8HIF - chains H3 and y8 of the 144 polymer chains in the assembly; structure by electron microscopy, 3.50 A resolution.

# Chain H3
Name: Major capsid protein
From: Singapore grouper iridovirus
UniProtKB: Q5YFJ3 (Q5YFJ3_9VIRU); residues 1-463 here = UniProt positions 1-463
Sequence (463 residues; numbered 1 to 463; the number before each row is that of its first residue):
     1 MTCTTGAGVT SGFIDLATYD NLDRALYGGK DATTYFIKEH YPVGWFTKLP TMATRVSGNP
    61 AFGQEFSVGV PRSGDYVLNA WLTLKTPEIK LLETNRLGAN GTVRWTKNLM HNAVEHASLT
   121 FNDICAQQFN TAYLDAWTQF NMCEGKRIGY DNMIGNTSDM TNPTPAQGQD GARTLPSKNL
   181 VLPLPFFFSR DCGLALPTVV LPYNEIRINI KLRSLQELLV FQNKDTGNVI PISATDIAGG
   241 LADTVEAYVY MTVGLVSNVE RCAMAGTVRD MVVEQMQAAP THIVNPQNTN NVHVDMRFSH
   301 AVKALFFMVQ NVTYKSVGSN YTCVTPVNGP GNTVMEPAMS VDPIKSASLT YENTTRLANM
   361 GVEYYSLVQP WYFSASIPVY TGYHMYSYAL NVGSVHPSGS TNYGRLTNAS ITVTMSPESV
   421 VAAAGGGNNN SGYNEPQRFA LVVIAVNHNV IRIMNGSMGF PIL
Not modelled in the structure: 1-2

# Chain y8
Name: VP38
From: Singapore grouper iridovirus
UniProtKB: Q5YFM7 (Q5YFM7_9VIRU); residue numbers follow UniProt; this construct covers 1-170
Sequence (170 residues; row label = number of the first residue in the row):
     1 MIHNYAILIV TAAVVVWYYY KLYVVDKNGK KSLVRTRKHR NLESAARRDP ILKTYSKQDG
    61 TRSRKPKSTK KEPHWMDPQL MGSQTTQYSR NRGYGDPIRG DLPIVPDDGG WFATRANPAH
   121 HLHTGALSMI GGDASDCGST AVQQLIKKYE DKGCNNNGLN VMSSHYGGVM
Not modelled in the structure: 1-87, 112-124, 150-170
What the authors report for this chain:
  - conformationally variable residues (order/disorder transition): Met129 to Tyr149

# Interface between chain H3 and chain y8
Residue-residue contacts (29):
  Arg72(H3) with Arg92(y8), hydrogen bond (side chain-backbone); Gly93(y8), hydrogen bond (side chain-backbone); Tyr94(y8); Gly95(y8); Asp101(y8), salt bridge
  Ser73(H3) with Gly95(y8); Asp96(y8)
  Asp75(H3) with Arg99(y8), salt bridge
  Val199(H3) with Asp101(y8)
  Val200(H3) with Ile104(y8)
  Pro202(H3) with Asn91(y8); Arg92(y8); Asp101(y8)
  Tyr203(H3) with Asn91(y8); Arg92(y8); Ile104(y8), hydrogen bond (side chain-backbone); Pro106(y8)
  Glu205(H3) with Arg92(y8)
  Val256(H3) with Arg99(y8), hydrogen bond (backbone-side chain)
  Asn258(H3) with Arg99(y8), hydrogen bond
  Arg261(H3) with Arg99(y8); Gly100(y8), hydrogen bond (side chain-backbone); Leu102(y8)
  Ala265(H3) with Leu102(y8), hydrophobic
  Asn455(H3) with Ile104(y8); Val105(y8), hydrogen bond (side chain-backbone); Pro106(y8); Asp107(y8)
  Gly456(H3) with Ile104(y8)
Interface residues without a listed pair, chain H3 (16 interface residues in all): Leu255, Cys262
Interface residues without a listed pair, chain y8 (15 interface residues in all): Arg90

# Overview
16 residues of chain H3 and 15 residues of chain y8 are in contact, with 7 hydrogen bonds and 2 salt bridges.
Polar pairs include Arg72(H3)-Asp101(y8), Asp75(H3)-Arg99(y8) and Arg72(H3)-Arg92(y8). From the paper:
conformational variability at Met129(y8).
Chain H3 is Major capsid protein and chain y8 is VP38, both from Singapore grouper iridovirus; the structure,
One asymmetric unit of Singapore grouper iridovirus capsid, was determined by electron microscopy.
